6W6I - chains A and N of the 7 polymer chains in the assembly; structure by electron microscopy, 3.50 A resolution.

Chain A:
Molecule: Chaperone protein ClpB
From: Mycobacterium tuberculosis
UniProtKB: P9WPD0 (CLPB_MYCTO); residues 1-848 here = UniProt positions 1-848
Chain sequence (848 residues; row label = number of the first residue in the row):
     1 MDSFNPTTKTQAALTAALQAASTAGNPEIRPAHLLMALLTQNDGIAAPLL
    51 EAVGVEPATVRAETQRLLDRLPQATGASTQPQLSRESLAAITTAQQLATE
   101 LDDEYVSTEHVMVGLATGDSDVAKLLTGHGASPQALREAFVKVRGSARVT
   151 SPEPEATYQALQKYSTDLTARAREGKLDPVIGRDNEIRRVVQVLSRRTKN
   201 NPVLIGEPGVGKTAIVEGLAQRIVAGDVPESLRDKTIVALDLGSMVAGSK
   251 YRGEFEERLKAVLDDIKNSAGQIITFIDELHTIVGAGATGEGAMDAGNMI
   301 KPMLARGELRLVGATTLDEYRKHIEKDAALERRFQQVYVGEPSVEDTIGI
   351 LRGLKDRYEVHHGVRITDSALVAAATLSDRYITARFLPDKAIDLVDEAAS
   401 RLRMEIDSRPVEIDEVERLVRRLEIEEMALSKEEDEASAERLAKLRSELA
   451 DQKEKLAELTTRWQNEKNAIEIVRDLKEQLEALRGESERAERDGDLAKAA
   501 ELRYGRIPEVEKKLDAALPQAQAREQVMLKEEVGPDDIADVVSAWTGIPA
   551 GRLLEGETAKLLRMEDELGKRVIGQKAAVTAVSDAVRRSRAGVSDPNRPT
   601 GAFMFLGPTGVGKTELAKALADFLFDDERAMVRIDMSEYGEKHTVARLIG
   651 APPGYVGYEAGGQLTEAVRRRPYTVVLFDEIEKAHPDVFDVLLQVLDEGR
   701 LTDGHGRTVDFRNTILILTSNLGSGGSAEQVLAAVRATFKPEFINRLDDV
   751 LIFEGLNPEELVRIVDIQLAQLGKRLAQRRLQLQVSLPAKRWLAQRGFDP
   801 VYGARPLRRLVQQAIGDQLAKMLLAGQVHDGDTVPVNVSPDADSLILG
Unresolved in the structure: 1-158, 289-295, 470-529, 846-848
UniProt features mapped onto this chain:
  - binding site (ATP): G206 to T213, G607 to T614
What the authors report for this chain:
  - mutagenesis - L18R, S22R, L88R, T92R: unchanged catalytic activity (ATP hydrolysis)
  - mutagenesis - R365A, D368R, E434K, E436R: unchanged catalytic activity (ClpB ATPase activity)
  - mutagenesis - R422A: abolished catalytic activity on refold a protein substrate
  - mutagenesis - L18R, L88R, R365A, D368R, E436R, L496A, Y504A: abolished catalytic activity
  - mutagenesis - E434K: decreased catalytic activity on aggregated luciferase reactivation
  - mutagenesis - Q11R, T15R: abolished expression
  - mutagenesis - S22R, T92R: decreased catalytic activity on aggregate luciferase reactivation
  - mutagenesis - R503A: unchanged catalytic activity

Chain N:
Molecule: Substrate
From: Mycobacterium tuberculosis
Chain sequence (29 residues; each row starts with the number of its first residue; X marks 29 residues of unknown identity (built as UNK)):
     1 XXXXXXXXXXXXXXXXXXXXXXXXXXXXX
Unresolved in the structure: 27-29

Chain A / chain N interface:
Interface residues of chain A (facing chain N), 6 residues: K250, Y251, R252, G654, Y655, V656

Summary:
Chain A and chain N make no direct contact in this assembly. UniProt lists 16 ATP-binding residues on chain A.
From the paper: L18R, L88R and R365A of chain A, among others, abolish catalytic activity; Q11R and T15R of
chain A abolish expression; 14 substitutions were tested in all.
Here chain A is Chaperone protein ClpB and chain N is Substrate, both from Mycobacterium tuberculosis. Entry
6W6I (The Mycobacterium tuberculosis ClpB disaggregase hexamer structure in conformation T in the presence of
DnaK chaperone ...) was determined by electron microscopy (same publication as 6W6H, 6W6J and 6W6G).
